PDB entry 7BHA | X-ray diffraction, 2.19 A resolution | chain A

Chain A:
Protein: Iron-sulfur cluster repair protein YtfE
From: Escherichia coli (strain K12)
UniProt: P69506 (YTFE_ECOLI); numbering as in UniProt (aligned over 2-220)
Sequence (219 residues; row label = number of the first residue in the row):
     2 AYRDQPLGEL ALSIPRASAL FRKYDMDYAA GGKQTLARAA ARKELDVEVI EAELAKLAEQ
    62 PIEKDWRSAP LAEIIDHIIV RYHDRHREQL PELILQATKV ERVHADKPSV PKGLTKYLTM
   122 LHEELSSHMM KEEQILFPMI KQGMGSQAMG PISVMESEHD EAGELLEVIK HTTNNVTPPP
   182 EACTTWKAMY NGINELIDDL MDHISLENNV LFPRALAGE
Differences from the reference sequence: engineered mutation Ala30 (Cys in P69506), Ala31 (Cys in P69506)
Ion coordination: Fe ion site 1: His84, Glu133, His204, Glu208 (together with oxygen atom); Fe ion site 2: His129, Glu133, His160, Glu208 (together with oxygen atom)
Residues lining bound ligands: oxygen atom (O): His84, His129, Met130, Glu133, His160, His204, Glu208
From the paper describing this entry:
  - Fe ion coordination: His84, His129, Glu133, His160, His204, Glu208
  - contacts within the chain: His129-Glu159 (hydrogen bond)
  - mutagenesis - E125L (4-fold): increased binding to Fe(III)
  - mutagenesis - E159N: unchanged binding to Kd values
  - mutagenesis - E159L: decreased binding to iron
  - interface residues: Asp5, Glu49
  - mutagenesis - E125L (4-fold): increased binding to Fe ion
  - mutagenesis - E159N: unchanged binding to Fe ion
  - mutagenesis - E159L: decreased binding to Fe ion

In short:
Ligands of chain A: oxygen atom. His84, Glu133, His204 and Glu208 coordinate Fe ion site 1. His129, Glu133,
His160 and Glu208 coordinate Fe ion site 2. From the paper: E125L increases binding to Fe(III); interface
residues Asp5 and Glu49; 3 substitutions were tested in all.
Chain A is Iron-sulfur cluster repair protein YtfE (Escherichia coli (strain K12)); the structure, Escherichia
coli YtfE, was determined by X-ray diffraction together with 7BHB and 7BHC from the same study.
